PDB entry 9G9F | electron microscopy, 2.93 A resolution | chains D and R of the 10 polymer chains in the assembly

Chain D:
Molecule: CRISPR system Cms endoribonuclease Csm3
From: Enterococcus italicus DSM 15952
Notes: EC 3.1.-.-
UniProt: E6LHV5 (CSM3_ENTI1); residues 1-214 here = UniProt positions 1-214
Amino-acid sequence (214 residues; numbered 1 to 214; the number before each row is that of its first residue):
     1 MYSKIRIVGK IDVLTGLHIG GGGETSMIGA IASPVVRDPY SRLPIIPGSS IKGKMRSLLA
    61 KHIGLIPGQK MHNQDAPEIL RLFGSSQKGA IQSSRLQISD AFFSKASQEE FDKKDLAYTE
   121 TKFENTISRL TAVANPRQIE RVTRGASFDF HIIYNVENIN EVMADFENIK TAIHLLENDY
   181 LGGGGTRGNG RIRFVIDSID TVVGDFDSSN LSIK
Disordered / not traced: 1, 22-25, 65-74
Sequence notes: engineered mutation Ala32 (Asp in E6LHV5)

Chain R:
Molecule: crRNA
From: Enterococcus italicus DSM 15952
Sequence (45 nucleotides; numbered -7 to 37; the number before each row is that of its first residue; numbers below 1 keep their minus sign (A-7 is residue -7)):
    -7 ACGAGAACAU GCGCGACAUU CCGAAGAACG CUGAAGCGCU GGGGG
Disordered / not traced: 28-37

Interface between chain D and chain R:
Residue-residue contacts (47; chain D residue first):
  Ile19(D) - A1(R)  sugar contact
  Ile19(D) - U2(R)  phosphate contact
  Gly20(D) - U2(R)  phosphate contact
  Gly21(D) - A1(R)  sugar contact
  Pro47(D) - A1(R)  phosphate contact
  Ser49(D) - C0(R)  sugar contact
  Ser49(D) - A1(R)  phosphate contact
  Ser50(D) - C0(R)  hydrogen bond to the phosphate
  Ser50(D) - A1(R)  hydrogen bond to the phosphate
  Lys52(D) - A-1(R)  salt bridge to the phosphate
  Gly53(D) - C0(R)  sugar contact
  Lys54(D) - C0(R)  base contact
  Arg56(D) - A-2(R)  phosphate contact
  Arg56(D) - A-1(R)  salt bridge to the phosphate
  Arg56(D) - C0(R)  phosphate contact
  Ser57(D) - C0(R)  hydrogen bond to the base
  Phe83(D) - A-2(R)  phosphate contact
  Phe83(D) - A-1(R)  phosphate contact
  Gly84(D) - A-2(R)  hydrogen bond to the sugar
  Ser85(D) - A-2(R)  sugar contact
  Ser86(D) - G-3(R)  hydrogen bond to the base
  Ser86(D) - A-2(R)  hydrogen bond to the base
  Ser94(D) - A-2(R)  phosphate contact
  Lys122(D) - G7(R)  salt bridge to the phosphate
  Phe123(D) - G7(R)  sugar contact
  Glu124(D) - G7(R)  phosphate contact
  Asn125(D) - G5(R)  hydrogen bond to the sugar
  Asn125(D) - C6(R)  sugar contact
  Asn125(D) - G7(R)  hydrogen bond to the sugar
  Asn125(D) - A8(R)  hydrogen bond to the sugar
  Thr126(D) - G5(R)  hydrogen bond to the sugar
  Thr126(D) - C6(R)  phosphate contact
  Ile127(D) - C6(R)  hydrogen bond to the phosphate
  Ile127(D) - A8(R)  sugar contact
  Ala134(D) - G7(R)  base contact
  Ala134(D) - A8(R)  base contact
  Pro136(D) - G7(R)  base contact
  Arg137(D) - G5(R)  hydrogen bond to the sugar
  Tyr180(D) - G3(R)  hydrogen bond to the phosphate
  Gly182(D) - U2(R)  phosphate contact
  Gly183(D) - U2(R)  hydrogen bond to the phosphate
  Gly183(D) - G3(R)  phosphate contact
  Gly184(D) - G3(R)  phosphate contact
  Thr186(D) - C4(R)  hydrogen bond to the phosphate
  Thr186(D) - G5(R)  phosphate contact
  Arg187(D) - C4(R)  salt bridge to the phosphate
  Arg187(D) - G5(R)  salt bridge to the phosphate
Also at the interface, not in a pair above, chain D (35 interface residues in all): His18, Arg129, Asn135, Gly185

Overview:
35 residues of chain D and 12 residues of chain R are in contact; the contacts include 15 hydrogen bonds and 5
salt bridges. Polar contacts include Ser57(D)-C0(R), Ser86(D)-G-3(R) and Ser86(D)-A-2(R).
Here chain D is CRISPR system Cms endoribonuclease Csm3 and chain R is crRNA, both from Enterococcus italicus
DSM 15952. Entry 9G9F (CryoEM structure of Enterococcus italicus Csm-crRNA-CTR complex bound to AMPNPP) was
determined by electron microscopy, deposited together with 9G9A, 9G9B, 9G9C, 9G9D, 9G9E, 9G9G and 4 further
entries.
